PDB entry 3AZA | X-ray diffraction, 2.70 A resolution | chains C and D of the 6 polymer chains in the assembly

== Chain C (and D) ==
Name: Beta-hydroxyacyl-ACP dehydratase
Source organism: Plasmodium falciparum
Notes: EC 4.2.1.-; chain D of this document is another copy of the same molecule, construct and numbering; everything in this record applies to it too
Reference sequence: Q965D7 (Q965D7_PLAFA); numbering as in UniProt (aligned over 81-230)
Chain sequence (154 residues; row label = number of the first residue in the row):
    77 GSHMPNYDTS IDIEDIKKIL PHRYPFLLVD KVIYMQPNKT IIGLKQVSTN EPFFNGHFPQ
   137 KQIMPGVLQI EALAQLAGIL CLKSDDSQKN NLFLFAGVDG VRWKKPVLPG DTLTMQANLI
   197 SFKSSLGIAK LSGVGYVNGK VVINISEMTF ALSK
Disordered / not traced: 77-84, 229-230 (chain D: 77-83, 228-230)
Construct notes: expression tag (77-80)
Small-molecule neighbours:
  - 8-(benzyloxy)-5-chloroquinoline (KM0), molecule 1: H98, E147, A150, Q151, G154, F169, L170, F171, F226
  - 8-(benzyloxy)-5-chloroquinoline (KM0), molecule 2: H133, F134, I139, P141, G142, V143, W179

== How chain C and chain D interact ==
Contacting residue pairs (60):
  P97(C) with F134(D), hydrophobic; P135(D)
  H98(C) with G132(D); F134(D)
  R99(C) with G132(D), hydrogen bond (backbone-backbone); P135(D)
  Y100(C) with G132(D), hydrogen bond (backbone-backbone)
  P101(C) with P128(D)
  F102(C) with H133(D); P141(D), hydrophobic; V143(D), hydrophobic
  P128(C) with P101(D)
  N131(C) with Y100(D)
  G132(C) with H98(D); R99(D), hydrogen bond (backbone-backbone); Y100(D), hydrogen bond (backbone-backbone); F102(D)
  H133(C) with H98(D); F102(D)
  F134(C) with P97(D), hydrophobic; H98(D); L168(D), hydrophobic
  P135(C) with P97(D); R99(D)
  K137(C) with L168(D)
  I139(C) with L170(D), hydrophobic
  P141(C) with F102(D), hydrophobic
  V143(C) with F102(D), hydrophobic; V143(D); I146(D), hydrophobic; E147(D)
  L144(C) with F102(D), hydrophobic
  E147(C) with V143(D)
  L170(C) with F134(D), hydrophobic; I139(D), hydrophobic
  F171(C) with V143(D), hydrophobic; W179(D), hydrophobic
  A172(C) with R178(D); W179(D), hydrogen bond (backbone-backbone)
  G173(C) with V177(D); R178(D); W179(D)
  V174(C) with G176(D); V177(D), hydrogen bond (backbone-backbone); R178(D); W179(D), hydrophobic
  D175(C) with D175(D); G176(D), hydrogen bond (side chain-backbone); R178(D), salt bridge
  G176(C) with V174(D); D175(D), hydrogen bond (backbone-side chain)
  V177(C) with G173(D); V174(D), hydrogen bond (backbone-backbone)
  R178(C) with A172(D); G173(D); D175(D)
  W179(C) with F171(D), hydrophobic; A172(D), hydrogen bond (backbone-backbone); G173(D); V174(D)
Also at the interface, not in a pair above, chain C (33 interface residues in all): F129, I146, L168, F169, P182
Also at the interface, not in a pair above, chain D (31 interface residues in all): F129, N131, K137, L144

== Overview ==
33 residues of chain C face 31 of chain D across their interface, with 10 hydrogen bonds and 1 salt bridge.
Polar pairs include D175(C)-R178(D), D175(C)-G176(D) and R99(C)-G132(D). Chain C binds
8-(benzyloxy)-5-chloroquinoline.
Both chains are Beta-hydroxyacyl-ACP dehydratase (Plasmodium falciparum). Entry 3AZA (Beta-Hydroxyacyl-Acyl
Carrier Protein Dehydratase (FabZ) from Plasmodium falciparum in complex with NAS91-10) was determined by
X-ray diffraction together with 3AZ8, 3AZ9 and 3AZB from the same study.
